PDB entry 1ZKY | X-ray diffraction, 2.25 A resolution | chains A and B of the 4 polymer chains in the assembly

Chain A (and B):
Molecule: Estrogen receptor
Organism: Homo sapiens
Notes: fragment: Ligand Binding Domain; chain B of this document is another copy of the same molecule, construct and numbering; everything in this record applies to it too
Reference sequence: P03372 (ESR1_HUMAN); numbering as in UniProt (aligned over 298-554)
Amino-acid sequence (257 residues; each row starts with the number of its first residue):
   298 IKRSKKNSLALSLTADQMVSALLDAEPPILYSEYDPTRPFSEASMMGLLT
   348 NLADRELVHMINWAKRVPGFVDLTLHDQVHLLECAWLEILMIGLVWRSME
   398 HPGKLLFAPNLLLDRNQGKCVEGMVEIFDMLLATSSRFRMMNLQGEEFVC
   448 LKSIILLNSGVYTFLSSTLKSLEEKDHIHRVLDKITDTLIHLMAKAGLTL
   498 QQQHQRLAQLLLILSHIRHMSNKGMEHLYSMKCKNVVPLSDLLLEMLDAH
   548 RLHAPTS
Disordered / not traced: 298-303, 462-468, 550-554 (chain B: 298-304, 550-554)
Sequence notes: modified residue (381, 417, 530); engineered mutation Ser537 (Tyr in P03372)
Modified residues: Cys381 (s,s-(2-hydroxyethyl)thiocysteine; CME); Cys417 (s,s-(2-hydroxyethyl)thiocysteine; CME); Cys530 (s,s-(2-hydroxyethyl)thiocysteine; CME)
Small-molecule neighbours: OBCP-3M (689; 4-[(1S,2S,5S)-5-(hydroxymethyl)-6,8,9-trimethyl-3-oxabicyclo[3.3.1]non-7-en-2-yl]phenol): Met343, Leu346, Thr347, Leu349, Ala350, Glu353, Trp383, Leu384, Leu387, Met388, Leu391, Arg394, Phe404, Met421, Ile424, Gly521, His524, Leu525
From the paper describing this entry:
  - binding site for OBCP-3M: Met343, Glu353, Leu384, Arg394, Met421, His524
  - conformationally variable residues (side-chain flip): Met342, Met343, Met421

Interface between chain A and chain B:
Pairs across the interface (63):
  Cys381(A) with His516(B)
  Arg412(A) with Leu466(B)
  Ala430(A) with Tyr459(B); Leu469(B)
  Ser433(A) with Leu469(B)
  Arg434(A) with Tyr459(B), hydrogen bond; Leu469(B); His476(B)
  Met437(A) with Glu471(B)
  Ile451(A) with Leu509(B), hydrophobic
  Asn455(A) with Leu509(B); Ser512(B); His513(B), hydrogen bond (backbone-side chain)
  Ser456(A) with His513(B)
  Tyr459(A) with Ala430(B); Arg434(B); Ile510(B); His513(B)
  Asp473(A) with Met437(B)
  His476(A) with Arg434(B); Met437(B)
  Asp480(A) with Gln502(B); Gln506(B), hydrogen bond
  Thr483(A) with His501(B); Ala505(B)
  Asp484(A) with His501(B), salt bridge; Gln502(B), hydrogen bond
  Ile487(A) with His501(B)
  Leu497(A) with Leu497(B), hydrophobic
  Gln498(A) with Asp484(B)
  His501(A) with Thr483(B); Ile487(B); Leu504(B)
  Gln502(A) with Asp480(B); Thr483(B); Asp484(B), hydrogen bond
  Leu504(A) with His501(B)
  Ala505(A) with Thr483(B); Leu508(B), hydrophobic
  Gln506(A) with Asp480(B), hydrogen bond
  Leu508(A) with Ala505(B), hydrophobic
  Leu509(A) with Ile451(B), hydrophobic; Asn455(B); Leu511(B), hydrophobic
  Ile510(A) with Tyr459(B), hydrophobic
  Leu511(A) with Leu509(B), hydrophobic
  Ser512(A) with Arg515(B), hydrogen bond
  His513(A) with Asn455(B), hydrogen bond (side chain-backbone); Ser456(B); Val458(B); Tyr459(B); Arg515(B)
  Arg515(A) with Ser512(B), hydrogen bond; His513(B), hydrogen bond; His516(B)
  His516(A) with Cys381(B); Arg515(B), hydrogen bond; Asn519(B), hydrogen bond
  Asn519(A) with His516(B), hydrogen bond; Asn519(B)
  Lys520(A) with Arg548(B), hydrogen bond (side chain-backbone)
  Glu523(A) with Arg548(B); Leu549(B)
Interface residues without a listed pair, chain A (36 interface residues in all): Gly457, Val458
Interface residues without a listed pair, chain B (40 interface residues in all): Thr431, Leu462, Lys467, Gln498, Lys520, Glu523

Summary:
36 residues of chain A and 40 residues of chain B are in contact; the contacts include 14 hydrogen bonds and 1
salt bridge. Polar pairs include Asp484(A)-His501(B), Arg434(A)-Tyr459(B) and Asn455(A)-His513(B). Chain A
binds OBCP-3M. From the paper: a binding site for OBCP-3M at Met343(A), Glu353(A) and Leu384(A) among others;
conformational variability at Met342(A), Met343(A) and Met421(A).
Chain A and chain B are both Estrogen receptor (Homo sapiens); the structure, Human Estrogen Receptor Alpha
Ligand-Binding Domain In Complex With OBCP-3M and A Glucocorticoid Receptor Interacting Protein ..., was
determined by X-ray diffraction together with 2B1V and 2FAI from the same study.
